PDB entry 9DC9 | X-ray diffraction, 1.60 A resolution | chain A

Chain A:
Protein: Inosine-5'-monophosphate dehydrogenase
From: Mycobacterium tuberculosis
Notes: EC 1.1.1.205
UniProtKB: P9WKI7 (IMDH_MYCTU); residue numbers follow UniProt; this construct covers 2-125, 253-529
Sequence (422 residues; row label = number of the first residue in the row; note: 125 numbers in that range are skipped by the numbering (no residue carries them; nothing is unmodelled there); numbers below 1 keep their minus sign (Met-14 is residue -14)):
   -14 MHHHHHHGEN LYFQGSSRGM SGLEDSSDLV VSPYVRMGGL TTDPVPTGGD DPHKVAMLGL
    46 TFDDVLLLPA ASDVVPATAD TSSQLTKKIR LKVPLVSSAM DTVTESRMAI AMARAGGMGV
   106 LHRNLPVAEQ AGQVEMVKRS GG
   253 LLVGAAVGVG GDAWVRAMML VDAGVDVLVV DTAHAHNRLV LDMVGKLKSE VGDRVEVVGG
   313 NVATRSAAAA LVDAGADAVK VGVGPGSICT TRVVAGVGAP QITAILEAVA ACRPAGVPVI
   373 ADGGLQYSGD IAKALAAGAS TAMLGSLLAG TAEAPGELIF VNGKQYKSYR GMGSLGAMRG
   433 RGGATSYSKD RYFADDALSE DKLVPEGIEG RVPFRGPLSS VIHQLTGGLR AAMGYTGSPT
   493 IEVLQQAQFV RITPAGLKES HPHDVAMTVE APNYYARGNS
Disordered / not traced: -14 to 26, 432-454, 526-532
Construct notes: initiating methionine (-14); expression tag (-13 to 1, 530-532); linker (126-127)
Ligand contacts:
  - A1A3K ((3P)-3-(4-chloro-1H-imidazol-2-yl)-5-[(1R)-1-{[(3M)-3-(1H-pyrazol-5-yl)phenyl]oxy}ethyl]pyridine): Val59, Pro61, Arg108, Asp283, Ala285, His286, Thr343, Met424, Gly425, Met430, Leu455, Val456, Pro457, Glu458, Ala483, Gly486, Tyr487
  - inosinic acid (IMP): Ser83, Met85, Asn313, Pro337, Gly338, Ser339, Ile340, Cys341, Thr343, Asp374, Gly375, Gly376, Leu377, Met395, Leu396, Gly397, Ser398, Tyr421, Gly423, Met424, Gly425, Ser426, Glu458, Gly459
Curated features (UniProtKB/Swiss-Prot):
  - active site: Cys341 (Thioimidate intermediate), Arg443 (Proton acceptor)
  - binding site (NAD(+)): Asp283, Asn289, Gly334 to Gly336, Thr343, Glu458
  - binding site (K(+)): Gly336, Gly338, Cys341, Glu511, Ser512, His513
  - binding site (IMP): Ser339, Asp374 to Gly376, Gly397, Ser398, Tyr421 to Gly425, Glu458

In short:
Bound to chain A: inosinic acid and compound A1A3K. UniProt lists active-site residues Cys341 and Arg443, 7
NAD+-binding residues, 6 K+-binding residues and 12 IMP-binding residues.
Chain A is Inosine-5'-monophosphate dehydrogenase (Mycobacterium tuberculosis); the structure, Mtb GuaB dCBS
in complex with inhibitor compound 5, was determined by X-ray diffraction (same publication as 9DC8).
